Entry 6RQW (X-ray diffraction, 1.49 A resolution); this record covers chain A.

[Chain A]
Protein: Carbonic anhydrase 9
From: Homo sapiens
Notes: EC 4.2.1.1
UniProtKB: Q16790 (CAH9_HUMAN); residues 140-395 here = UniProt positions 140-395
Chain sequence (256 residues; numbered 140 to 395; the number before each row is that of its first residue):
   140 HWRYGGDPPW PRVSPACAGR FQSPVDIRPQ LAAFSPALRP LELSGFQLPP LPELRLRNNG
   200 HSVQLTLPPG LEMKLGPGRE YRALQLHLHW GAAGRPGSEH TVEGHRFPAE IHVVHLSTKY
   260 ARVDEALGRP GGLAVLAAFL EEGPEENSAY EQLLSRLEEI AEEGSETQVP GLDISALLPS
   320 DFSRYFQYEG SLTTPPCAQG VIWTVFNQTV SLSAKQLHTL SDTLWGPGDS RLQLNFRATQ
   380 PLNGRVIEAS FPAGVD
Cystine bridges: Cys156-Cys336
Sequence notes: engineered mutation Ser174 (Cys in Q16790), Ser183 (Leu in Q16790), Lys213 (Ala in Q16790), Lys258 (Ala in Q16790), Tyr259 (Phe in Q16790), Ser350 (Met in Q16790)
Bound ions: Zn2+: His226, His228, His251 (together with formate)
Swiss-Prot annotation at these positions:
  - active site: His200 (Proton donor/acceptor)
  - binding site (Zn(2+)): His226, His228, His251
  - binding site (substrate): Thr332, Thr333
  - glycosylation: Asn346 (N-linked (GlcNAc...) asparagine)
What the authors report for this chain:
  - conformationally variable residues (side-chain flip): His200

[Summary]
His226, His228 and His251 coordinate Zn2+. Curated annotation (UniProt) lists active-site residue His200, 3
Zn2+-binding residues and substrate-binding residues Thr332 and Thr333. From the paper: conformational
variability at His200.
Chain A is Carbonic anhydrase 9 (Homo sapiens); the structure, X-ray crystal structure of perdeuterated (D)
small monoclinic unit cell CA IX SV, was determined by X-ray diffraction (same publication as 6RQU, 6RQN and
6RQQ).
